Entry 7PY1 (electron microscopy, 3.80 A resolution); this record covers chains N and C of the 9 polymer chains in the assembly.

# Chain N
Molecule: ntDNA
Sequence (39 nucleotides; row label = number of the first residue in the row):
     1 GGTCAGTACG TCCTATCGAT CTTCGGAAGA GATTCAGAG
Disordered / not traced: 1-5, 14-17

# Chain C
Protein: DNA-directed RNA polymerase subunit beta
Source organism: Escherichia coli
Notes: EC 2.7.7.6
UniProt: P0A8V4 (RPOB_ECO57); numbering as in UniProt (aligned over 1-1342)
Amino-acid sequence (1342 residues; each row starts with the number of its first residue):
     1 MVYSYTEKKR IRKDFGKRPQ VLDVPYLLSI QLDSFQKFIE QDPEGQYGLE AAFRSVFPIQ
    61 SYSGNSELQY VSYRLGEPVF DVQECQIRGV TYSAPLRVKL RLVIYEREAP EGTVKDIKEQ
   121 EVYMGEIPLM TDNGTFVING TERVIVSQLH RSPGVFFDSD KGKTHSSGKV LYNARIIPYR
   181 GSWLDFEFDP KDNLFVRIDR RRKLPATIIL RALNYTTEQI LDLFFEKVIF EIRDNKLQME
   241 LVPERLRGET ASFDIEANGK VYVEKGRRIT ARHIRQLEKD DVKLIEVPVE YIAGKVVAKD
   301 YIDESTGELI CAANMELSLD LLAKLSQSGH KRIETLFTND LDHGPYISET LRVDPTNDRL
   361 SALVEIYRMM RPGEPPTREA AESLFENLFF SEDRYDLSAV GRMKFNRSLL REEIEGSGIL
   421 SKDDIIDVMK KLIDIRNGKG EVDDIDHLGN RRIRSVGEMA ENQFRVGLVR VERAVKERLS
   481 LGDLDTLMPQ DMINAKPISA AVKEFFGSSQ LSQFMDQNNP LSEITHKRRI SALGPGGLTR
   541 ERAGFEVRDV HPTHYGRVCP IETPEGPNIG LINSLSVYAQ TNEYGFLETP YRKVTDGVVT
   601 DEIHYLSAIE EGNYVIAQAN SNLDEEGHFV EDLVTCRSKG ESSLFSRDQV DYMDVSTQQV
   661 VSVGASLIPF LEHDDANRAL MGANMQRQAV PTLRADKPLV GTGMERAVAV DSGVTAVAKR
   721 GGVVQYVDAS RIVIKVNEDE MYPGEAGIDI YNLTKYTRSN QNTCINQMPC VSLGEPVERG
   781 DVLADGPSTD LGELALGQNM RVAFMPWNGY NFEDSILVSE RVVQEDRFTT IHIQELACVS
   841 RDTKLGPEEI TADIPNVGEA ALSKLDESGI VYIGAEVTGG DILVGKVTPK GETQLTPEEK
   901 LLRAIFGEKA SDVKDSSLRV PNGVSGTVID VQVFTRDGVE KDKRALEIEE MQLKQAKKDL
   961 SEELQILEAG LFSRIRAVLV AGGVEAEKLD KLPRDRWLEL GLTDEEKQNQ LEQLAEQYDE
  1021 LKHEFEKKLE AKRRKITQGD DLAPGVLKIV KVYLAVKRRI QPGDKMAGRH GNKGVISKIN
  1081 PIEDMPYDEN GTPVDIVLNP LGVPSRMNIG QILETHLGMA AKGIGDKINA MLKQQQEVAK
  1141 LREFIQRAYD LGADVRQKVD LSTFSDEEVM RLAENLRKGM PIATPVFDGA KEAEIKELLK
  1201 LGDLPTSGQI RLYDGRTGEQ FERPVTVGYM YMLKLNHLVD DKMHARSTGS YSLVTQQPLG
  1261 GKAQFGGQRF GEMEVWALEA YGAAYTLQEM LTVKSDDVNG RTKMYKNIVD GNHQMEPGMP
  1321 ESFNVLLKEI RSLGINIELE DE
Disordered / not traced: 1, 908-911
Curated features (UniProtKB/Swiss-Prot):
  - modified residue (N6-acetyllysine): Lys1022, Lys1200

# Interface between chain N and chain C
Contacting residue pairs (11):
  DG18(N) with Arg473(C), salt bridge to the phosphate
  DT22(N) with Gly181(C), base contact; Trp183(C), base contact; Asp199(C), base contact
  DT23(N) with Arg151(C), base contact; Trp183(C), sugar contact; Arg200(C), sugar contact; Gly536(C), base contact; Gly537(C), base contact
  DC24(N) with Glu541(C), base contact; Arg542(C), salt bridge to the phosphate
Also at the interface, not in a pair above, chain N (6 interface residues in all): DA19, DG26
Also at the interface, not in a pair above, chain C (11 interface residues in all): Lys163

# Summary
The interface between chain N and chain C involves 6 residues on one side and 11 on the other, with 2 salt
bridges. Polar contacts include DG18(N)-Arg473(C) and DC24(N)-Arg542(C).
Chain N is ntDNA and chain C is DNA-directed RNA polymerase subunit beta (Escherichia coli); the structure,
CryoEM structure of E.coli RNA polymerase elongation complex bound to NusG (the consensus NusG-EC), was
determined by electron microscopy, deposited together with 7PY0, 7PY3, 7PY5, 7PY6, 7PY7, 7PY8 and 4 further
entries.
